7YV9 - chains A and B of the 16 polymer chains in the assembly; structure by electron microscopy, 4.78 A resolution (low resolution: residue-level contacts below are approximate; hydrogen-bond / salt-bridge calls are withheld).

Chain A:
Protein: Unconventional myosin-Va
Source organism: Mus musculus
UniProtKB: D3YZ62 (D3YZ62_MOUSE); numbering as in UniProt (aligned over 1-1828)
Sequence (1828 residues; row label = number of the first residue in the row):
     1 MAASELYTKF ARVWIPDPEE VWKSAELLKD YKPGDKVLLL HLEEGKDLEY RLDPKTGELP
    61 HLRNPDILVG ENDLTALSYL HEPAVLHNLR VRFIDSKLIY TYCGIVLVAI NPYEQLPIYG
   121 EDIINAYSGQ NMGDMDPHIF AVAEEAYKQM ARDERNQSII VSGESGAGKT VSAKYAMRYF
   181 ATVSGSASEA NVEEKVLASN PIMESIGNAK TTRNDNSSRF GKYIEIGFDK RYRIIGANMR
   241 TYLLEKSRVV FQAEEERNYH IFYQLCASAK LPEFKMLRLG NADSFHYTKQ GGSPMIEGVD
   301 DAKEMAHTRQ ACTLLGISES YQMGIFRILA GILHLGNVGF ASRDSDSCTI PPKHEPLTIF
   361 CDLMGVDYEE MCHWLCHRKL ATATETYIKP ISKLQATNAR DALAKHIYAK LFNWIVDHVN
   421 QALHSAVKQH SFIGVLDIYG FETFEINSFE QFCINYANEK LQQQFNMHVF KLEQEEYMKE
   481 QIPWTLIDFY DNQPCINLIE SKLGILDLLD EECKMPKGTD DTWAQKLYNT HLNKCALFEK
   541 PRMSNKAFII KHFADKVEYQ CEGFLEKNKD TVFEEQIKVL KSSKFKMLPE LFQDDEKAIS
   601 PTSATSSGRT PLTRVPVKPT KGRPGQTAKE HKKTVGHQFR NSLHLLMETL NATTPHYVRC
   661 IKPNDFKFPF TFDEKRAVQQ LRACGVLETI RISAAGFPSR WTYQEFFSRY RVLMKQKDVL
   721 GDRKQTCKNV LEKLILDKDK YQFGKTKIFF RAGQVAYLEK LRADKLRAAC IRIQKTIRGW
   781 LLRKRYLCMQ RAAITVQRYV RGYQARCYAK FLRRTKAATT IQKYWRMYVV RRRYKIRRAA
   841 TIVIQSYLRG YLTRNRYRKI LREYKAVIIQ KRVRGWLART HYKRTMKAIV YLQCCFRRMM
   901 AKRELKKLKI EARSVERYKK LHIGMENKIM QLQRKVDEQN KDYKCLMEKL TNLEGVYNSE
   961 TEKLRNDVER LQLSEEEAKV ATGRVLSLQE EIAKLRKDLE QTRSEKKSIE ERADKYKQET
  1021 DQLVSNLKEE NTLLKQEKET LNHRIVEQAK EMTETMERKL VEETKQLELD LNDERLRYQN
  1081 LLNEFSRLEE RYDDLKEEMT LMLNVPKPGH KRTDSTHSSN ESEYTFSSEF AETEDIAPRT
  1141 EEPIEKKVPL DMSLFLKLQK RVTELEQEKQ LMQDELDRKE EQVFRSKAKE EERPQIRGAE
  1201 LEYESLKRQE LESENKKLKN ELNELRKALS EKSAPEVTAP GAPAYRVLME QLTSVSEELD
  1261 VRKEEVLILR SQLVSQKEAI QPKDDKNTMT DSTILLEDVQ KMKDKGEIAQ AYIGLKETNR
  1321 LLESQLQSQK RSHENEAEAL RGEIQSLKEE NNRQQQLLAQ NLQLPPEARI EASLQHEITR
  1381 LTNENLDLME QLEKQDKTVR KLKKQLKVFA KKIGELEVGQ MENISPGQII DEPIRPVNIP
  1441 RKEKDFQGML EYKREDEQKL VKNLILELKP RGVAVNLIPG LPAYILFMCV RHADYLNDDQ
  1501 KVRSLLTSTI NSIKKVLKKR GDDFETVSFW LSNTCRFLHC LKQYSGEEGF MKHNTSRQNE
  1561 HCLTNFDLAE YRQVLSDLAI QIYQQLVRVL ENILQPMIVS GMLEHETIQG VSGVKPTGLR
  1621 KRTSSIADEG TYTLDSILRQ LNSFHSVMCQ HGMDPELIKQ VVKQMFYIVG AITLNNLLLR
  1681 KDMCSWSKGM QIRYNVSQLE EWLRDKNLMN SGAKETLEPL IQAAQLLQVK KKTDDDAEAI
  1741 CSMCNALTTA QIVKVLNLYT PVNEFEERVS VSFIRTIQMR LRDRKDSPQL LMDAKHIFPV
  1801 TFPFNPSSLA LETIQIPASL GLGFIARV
Disordered / not traced: 1-2, 597-627, 1101-1828
What the authors report for this chain:
  - mutagenesis - V1437F: increased binding to GTD
  - mutagenesis - V1437F: decreased catalytic activity
  - mutagenesis - E1089K, V1437Q: increased catalytic activity on Rab11a
  - mutagenesis - D134K/D136K, E926K, M930Q, W1686Q: increased catalytic activity

Chain B:
Protein: Calmodulin-1
Source organism: Mus musculus
UniProtKB: P0DP26 (CALM1_MOUSE); numbering as in UniProt (aligned over 1-149)
Sequence (149 residues; numbered 1 to 149; the number before each row is that of its first residue):
     1 MADQLTEEQI AEFKEAFSLF DKDGDGTITT KQLGTVMRSL GQNPTEAELQ DMINEVDADG
    61 NGTIDFPQFL TMMARKMKDT DSEEEIREAF RVFDKDGNGY ISAAQLRHVM TNLGEKLTDE
   121 EVDEMIREAD IDGDGQVNYE QFVQMMTAK
Disordered / not traced: 1-2
Construct notes: engineered mutation Gln32 (Glu in P0DP26), Gln68 (Glu in P0DP26), Gln105 (Glu in P0DP26), Gln141 (Glu in P0DP26)
Swiss-Prot annotation at these positions:
  - binding site (Ca(2+)): Asp21, Asp23, Asp25, Thr27, Asp57, Asp59, Asn61, Thr63, Asp94, Asp96, Asn98, Tyr100, Asp130, Asp132, Asp134, Gln136
  - modified residue: Ala2 (N-acetylalanine), Lys22 (N6-acetyllysine), Thr45 (Phosphothreonine), Ser82 (Phosphoserine), Lys95 (N6-acetyllysine), Tyr100 (Phosphotyrosine), Ser102 (Phosphoserine), Thr111 (Phosphothreonine), Lys116 (N6,N6,N6-trimethyllysine), Tyr139 (Phosphotyrosine)
  - cross-link: Lys22 (Glycyl lysine isopeptide (Lys-Gly) (interchain with G-Cter in SUMO2))

Interface between chain A and chain B:
Residue-residue contacts - 49 pairs, chain A then chain B:
  Arg711(A) - Asp94(B)
  Arg711(A) - Lys95(B)
  Arg711(A) - Gly97(B)
  Val712(A) - Val92(B)
  Gln716(A) - Arg91(B)
  Leu766(A) - Phe93(B)
  Leu766(A) - Leu113(B)
  Cys770(A) - Phe93(B)
  Cys770(A) - Val109(B)
  Cys770(A) - Leu113(B)
  Arg772(A) - Asp81(B)
  Arg772(A) - Glu85(B)
  Arg772(A) - Ile86(B)
  Ile773(A) - Phe90(B)
  Ile773(A) - Phe93(B)
  Gln774(A) - Met110(B)
  Gln774(A) - Leu113(B)
  Gln774(A) - Glu115(B)
  Lys775(A) - Asn43(B)
  Lys775(A) - Pro44(B)
  Lys775(A) - Thr45(B)
  Thr776(A) - Asn43(B)
  Thr776(A) - Asp81(B)
  Thr776(A) - Ile86(B)
  Thr776(A) - Met146(B)
  Ile777(A) - Met125(B)
  Ile777(A) - Phe142(B)
  Ile777(A) - Met146(B)
  Arg778(A) - Arg38(B)
  Arg778(A) - Pro44(B)
  Arg778(A) - Thr45(B)
  Arg778(A) - Glu46(B)
  Arg778(A) - Leu49(B)
  Gly779(A) - Arg38(B)
  Trp780(A) - Met145(B)
  Trp780(A) - Met146(B)
  Leu781(A) - Met125(B)
  Leu782(A) - Thr35(B)
  Leu782(A) - Arg38(B)
  Leu782(A) - Ser39(B)
  Arg783(A) - Arg38(B)
  Arg783(A) - Ser39(B)
  Arg783(A) - Leu40(B)
  Arg783(A) - Gly41(B)
  Arg785(A) - Glu124(B)
  Tyr786(A) - Ala16(B)
  Tyr786(A) - Leu19(B)
  Tyr786(A) - Ser39(B)
  Leu787(A) - Lys149(B)
Also at the interface, not in a pair above, chain A (23 interface residues in all): Ala769, Ile771, Lys784
Also at the interface, not in a pair above, chain B (41 interface residues in all): Glu12, Gln42, Glu48, Glu88, Ala89, Asp96, Gly114, Leu117, Glu128

Overview:
Chain A and chain B form an interface of 23 and 41 residues respectively. Curated annotation (UniProt) lists
16 Ca2+-binding residues on chain B. From the paper: D134K/D136K, E926K and M930Q of chain A, among others,
increase catalytic activity; E1089K and V1437Q of chain A increase catalytic activity on Rab11a; 7
substitutions were tested in all.
Chain A is Unconventional myosin-Va and chain B is Calmodulin-1, both from Mus musculus; the structure,
Cryo-EM structure of full-length Myosin Va in the autoinhibited state, was determined by electron microscopy.
